3FW4 - chain A; structure by X-ray diffraction, 2.30 A resolution.

# Chain A
Molecule: Neutrophil gelatinase-associated lipocalin
Source organism: Homo sapiens
Reference sequence: P80188 (NGAL_HUMAN); residues 1-178 here correspond to UniProt positions 21-198 (UniProt number = residue number + 20)
Chain sequence (178 residues; numbered 1 to 178; the number before each row is that of its first residue):
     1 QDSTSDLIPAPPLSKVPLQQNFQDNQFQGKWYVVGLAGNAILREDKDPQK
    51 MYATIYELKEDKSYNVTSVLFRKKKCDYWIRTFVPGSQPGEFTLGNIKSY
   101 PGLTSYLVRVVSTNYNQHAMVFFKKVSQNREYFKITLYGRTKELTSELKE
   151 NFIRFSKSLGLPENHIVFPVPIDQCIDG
Unresolved in the structure: 1-4
Differences from the reference sequence: engineered mutation Ser87 (Cys107 in P80188)
UniProt features mapped onto this chain:
  - binding site (a carboxymycobactin): Tyr52 to Thr54, Lys125, Lys134, Tyr138
  - binding site (enterobactin): Tyr106, Lys134
  - modified residue: Gln1 (Pyrrolidone carboxylic acid)
  - glycosylation: Asn65 (N-linked (GlcNAc...) asparagine)
Cystine bridges: Cys76-Cys175
Residues lining bound ligands: catechol (CAQ): Tyr106, Phe123, Lys124, Lys125, Tyr132, Phe133, Lys134
Reported in the primary citation:
  - mutagenesis - K125A/K134A: abolished binding to catechol:Fe
  - mutagenesis - K125A/K134A: abolished binding to Ent:Fe
  - binding site for catechol: Lys125, Lys134
  - conformationally variable residues (side-chain flip): Trp79, Arg81

# Overview
Bound to chain A: catechol. Curated annotation (UniProt) lists 6 carboxymycobactin-binding residues and
enterobactin-binding residues Tyr106 and Lys134. From the paper: a binding site for catechol at Lys125 and
Lys134; K125A/K134A abolish binding to catechol:Fe.
Chain A is Neutrophil gelatinase-associated lipocalin (Homo sapiens); the structure, Crystal structure of
Siderocalin (NGAL, Lipocalin 2) complexed with Ferric Catechol, was determined by X-ray diffraction, deposited
together with 3FW5.
